PDB entry 7MSM | electron microscopy, 2.79 A resolution | chains A and N of the 55 polymer chains in the assembly

# Chain A
Molecule: 23S rRNA
From: Mycobacterium tuberculosis (strain ATCC 25618 / H37Rv)
Sequence (3138 nucleotides; row label = number of the first residue in the row):
     1 UUGUAAGUGU CUAAGGGCGC AUGGUGGAUG CCUUGGCAUC GAGAGCCGAU GAAGGACGUG
    61 GGAGGCUGCG AUAUGCCUCG GGGAGCUGUC AACCGAGCGU GGAUCCGAGG AUUUCCGAAU
   121 GGGGAAACCC AGCACGAGUG AUGUCGUGCU ACCCGCAUCU GAAUAUAUAG GGUGCGGGAG
   181 GGAACGCGGG GAAGUGAAAC AUCUCAGUAC CCGUAGGAGG AGAAAACAAU UGUGAUUCCG
   241 CAAGUAGUGG CGAGCGAACG CGGAACAGGC UAAACCGCAC GCAUGGGUAA CCGGGUAGGG
   301 GUUGUGUGUG CGGGGUUGUG GGAGGAUAUG UCUCAGCGCU ACCCGGCUGA GAGGCAGUCA
   361 GAAAGUGUCG UGGUUAGCGG AAGUGGCCUG GGAUGGUCUG CCGUAGACGG UGAGAGCCCG
   421 GUACGCGAAA ACCCGGCACC UGCCUAGUAU CAAUUCCCGA GUAGCAGCGG GCCCGUGGAA
   481 UCCGCUGUGA AUCCGCCGGG ACCACCCGGU AAGCCUAAAU ACUCCUCGAU GACCGAUAGC
   541 GGAUUAGUAC CGUGAGGGAA UGGUGAAAAG UACCCCGGGA GGGGAGUGAA AGAGUACCUG
   601 AAACCGUGUG CCUACAAUCC GUCAGAGCCU CCUUUUCCUC UCCGGAGGAG GGUGGUGAUG
   661 GCGUGCCUUU UGAAGAAUGA GCCUGCGAGU CAGGGACAUG UCGCAAGGUU AACCCGUGUG
   721 GGGUAGCCGC AGCGAAAGCG AGUCUGAAUA GGGCGACCCA CACGCGCAUA CGCGCGUGUG
   781 AAUAGUGGCG UGUUCUGGAC CCGAAGCGGA GUGAUCUACC CAUGGCCAGG GUGAAGCGCG
   841 GGUAAGACCG CGUGGAGGCC CGAACCCACU UAGGUUGAAG ACUGAGGGGA UGAGCUGUGG
   901 GUAGGGGUGA AAGGCCAAUC AAACUCCGUG AUAGCUGGUU CUCCCCGAAA UGCAUUUAGG
   961 UGCAGCGUUG CGUGGUUCAC CGCGGAGGUA GAGCUACUGG AUGGCCGAUG GGCCCUACUA
  1021 GGUUACUGAC GUCAGCCAAA CUCCGAAUGC CGUGGUGUAA AGCGUGGCAG UGAGACGGCG
  1081 GGGGAUAAGC UCCGUACGUC GAAAGGGAAA CAGCCCAGAU CGCCGGCUAA GGCCCCCAAG
  1141 CGUGUGCUAA GUGGGAAAGG AUGUGCAGUC GCAAAGACAA CCAGGAGGUU GGCUUAGAAG
  1201 CAGCCACCCU UGAAAGAGUG CGUAAUAGCU CACUGGUCAA GUGAUUGUGC GCCGAUAAUG
  1261 UAGCGGGGCU CAAGCACACC GCCGAAGCCG CGGCACAUCC ACCUUGUGGU GGGUGUGGGU
  1321 AGGGGAGCGU CCCUCAUUCA GCGAAGCCAC CGGGUGACCG GUGGUGGAGG GUGGGGGAGU
  1381 GAGAAUGCAG GCAUGAGUAG CGACAAGGCA AGUGAGAACC UUGCCCGCCG AAAGACCAAG
  1441 GGUUCCUGGG CCAGGCCAGU CCGCCCAGGG UGAGUCGGGA CCUAAGGCGA GGCCGACAGG
  1501 CGUAGUCGAU GGACAACGGG UUGAUAUUCC CGUACCCGUG UGUGGGCGCC CGUGACGAAU
  1561 CAGCGGUACU AACCACCCAA AACCGGAUCG AUCACUCCCC UUCGGGGGUG UGGAGUUCUG
  1621 GGGCUGCGUG GGAACUUCGC UGGUAGUAGU CAAGCGAAGG GGUGACGCAG GAAGGUAGCC
  1681 GUACCAGUCA GUGGUAACAC UGGGGCAAGC CGGUAGGGAG AGCGAUAGGC AAAUCCGUCG
  1741 CUCACUAAUC CUGAGAGGUG ACGCAUAGCC GGUUGAGGCG AAUUCGGUGA UCCUCUGCUG
  1801 CCAAGAAAAG CCUCUAGCGA GCACACACAC GGCCCGUACC CCAAACCGAC ACAGGUGGUC
  1861 AGGUAGAGCA UACCAAGGCG UACGAGAUAA CUAUGGUUAA GGAACUCGGC AAAAUGCCCC
  1921 CGUAACUUCG GGAGAAGGGG GACCGGAAUA UCGUGAACAC CCUUGCGGUG GGAGCGGGAU
  1981 CCGGUCGCAG AAACCAGUGA GGAGCGACUG UUUACUAAAA ACACAGGUCC GUGCGAAGUC
  2041 GCAAGACGAU GUAUACGGAC UGACGCCUGC CCGGUGCUGG AAGGUUAAGA GGACCCGUUA
  2101 ACCCGCAAGG GUGAAGCGGA GAAUUUAAGC CCCAGUAAAC GGCGGUGGUA ACUAUAACCA
  2161 UCCUAAGGUA GCGAAAUUCC UUGUCGGGUA AGUUCCGACC UGCACGAAUG GCGUAACGAC
  2221 UUCUCAACUG UCUCAACCAU AGACUCGGCG AAAUUGCACU ACGAGUAAAG AUGCUCGUUA
  2281 CGCGCGGCAG GACGAAAAGA CCCCGGGACC UUCACUACAA CUUGGUAUUG AUGUUCGGUA
  2341 CGGUUUGUGU AGGAUAGGUG GGAGACUGUG AAACCUCGAC GCCAGUUGGG GCGGAGUCGU
  2401 UGUUGAAAUA CCACUCUGAU CGUAUUGGGC AUCUAACCUC GAACCCUGAA UCGGGUUUAG
  2461 GGACAGUGCC UGGCGGGUAG UUUAACUGGG GCGGUUGCCU CCUAAAAUGU AACGGAGGCG
  2521 CCCAAAGGUU CCCUCAACCU GGACGGCAAU CAGGUGGCGA GUGUAAAUGC ACAAGGGAGC
  2581 UUGACUGCGA GACUUACAAG UCAAGCAGGG ACGAAAGUCG GGAUUAGUGA UCCGGCACCC
  2641 CCGAGUGGAA GGGGUGUCGC UCAACGGAUA AAAGGUACCC CGGGGAUAAC AGGCUGAUCU
  2701 UCCCCAAGAG UCCAUAUCGA CGGGAUGGUU UGGCACCUCG AUGUCGGCUC GUCGCAUCCU
  2761 GGGGCUGGAG CAGGUCCCAA GGGUUGGGCU GUUCGCCCAU UAAAGCGGCA CGCGAGCUGG
  2821 GUUUAGAACG UCGUGAGACA GUUCGGUCUC UAUCCGCCGC GCGCGUCAGA AACUUGAGGA
  2881 AACCUGUCCC UAGUACGAGA GGACCGGGAC GGACGAACCU CUGGUGCACC AGUUGUCCCG
  2941 CCAGGGGCAC CGCUGGAUAG CCACGUUCGG UCAGGAUAAC CGCUGAAAGC AUCUAAGCGG
  3001 GAAACCUUCU CCAAGAUCAG GUUUCUCACC CACUUGGUGG GAUAAGGCCC CCCGCAGAAC
  3061 ACGGGUUCAA UAGGUCAGAC CUGGAAGCUC AGUAAUGGGU GUAGGGAACU GGUGCUAACC
  3121 GGCCGAAAAC UUACAACA
Not modelled in the structure: 1-4, 1013-1022, 3133-3138
Modified residues: 5MU (5-methyluridine 5'-monophosphate) at position 2177; OMG (o2'-methylguanosine-5'-monophosphate) at position 2791
Metal / ion sites: Mg2+ site 1: C31, G1370; Mg2+ site 2: C46, G217; Mg2+ site 3 near G60 (its only coordinating residue here); Mg2+ site 4 near U72 (its only coordinating residue here); Mg2+ site 5 near U120 (its only coordinating residue here); Mg2+ site 6: A162, U166; Mg2+ site 7: G194, U2481; Mg2+ site 8: G194, U195; Mg2+ site 9: A199, C200; Mg2+ site 10 near G220 (its only coordinating residue here); Mg2+ site 11 near C251 (its only coordinating residue here); Mg2+ site 12: G379, G421; 154 more Mg2+ sites not listed
Small-molecule neighbours: N-formylmethionine (FME): G2299, A2300, C2301, A2689, U2823

# Chain N
Protein: 50S ribosomal protein L17
From: Mycobacterium tuberculosis (strain ATCC 25618 / H37Rv)
Reference sequence: P9WHD3 (RL17_MYCTU); residue numbers follow UniProt; this construct covers 1-180
Sequence (180 residues; each row starts with the number of its first residue):
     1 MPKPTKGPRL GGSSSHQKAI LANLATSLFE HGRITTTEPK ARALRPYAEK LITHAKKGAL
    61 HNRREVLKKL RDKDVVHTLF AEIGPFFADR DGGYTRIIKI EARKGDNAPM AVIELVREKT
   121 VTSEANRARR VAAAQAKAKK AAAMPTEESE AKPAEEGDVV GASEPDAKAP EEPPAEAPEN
Not modelled in the structure: 1, 118-180

# How chain A and chain N interact
Pairs across the interface (109; chain A residue first):
  A1406(A) - His16(N)  hydrogen bond to the base
  A1406(A) - Ala19(N)  base contact
  G1407(A) - His16(N)  sugar contact
  G1407(A) - Asn23(N)  base contact
  G1408(A) - Leu24(N)  sugar contact
  C1409(A) - Ser27(N)  hydrogen bond to the sugar
  C1409(A) - Ile34(N)  phosphate contact
  C1409(A) - Thr35(N)  phosphate contact
  C1409(A) - Thr36(N)  hydrogen bond to the phosphate
  A1410(A) - His31(N)  sugar contact
  A1410(A) - Ile34(N)  phosphate contact
  A1410(A) - Thr35(N)  hydrogen bond to the phosphate
  G1416(A) - Lys104(N)  hydrogen bond to the sugar
  A1418(A) - Arg103(N)  hydrogen bond to the sugar
  A1418(A) - Lys104(N)  phosphate contact
  A1418(A) - Gly105(N)  base contact
  A1418(A) - Asp106(N)  base contact
  C1425(A) - Asn23(N)  hydrogen bond to the sugar
  C1426(A) - Ala19(N)  sugar contact
  C1426(A) - Asn23(N)  sugar contact
  C1426(A) - Arg71(N)  sugar contact
  G1691(A) - Lys73(N)  phosphate contact
  G1691(A) - Asp74(N)  hydrogen bond to the base
  G1691(A) - His77(N)  stacking on the base
  U1692(A) - Leu60(N)  base contact
  U1692(A) - Arg63(N)  sugar contact
  U1692(A) - Arg64(N)  hydrogen bond to the base
  U1692(A) - Leu67(N)  base contact
  U1692(A) - Lys73(N)  hydrogen bond to the base
  G1693(A) - Leu60(N)  sugar contact
  G1693(A) - Arg64(N)  base contact
  G1884(A) - Asp106(N)  hydrogen bond to the base
  A1885(A) - Asp106(N)  sugar contact
  A1885(A) - Ala108(N)  sugar contact
  G1886(A) - Thr37(N)  phosphate contact
  G1886(A) - Pro39(N)  phosphate contact
  G1886(A) - Lys40(N)  salt bridge to the phosphate
  A1887(A) - Pro8(N)  base contact
  U1888(A) - Lys6(N)  phosphate contact
  U1888(A) - Gly7(N)  sugar contact
  A2239(A) - Arg9(N)  salt bridge to the phosphate
  U2240(A) - Pro8(N)  phosphate contact
  U2240(A) - Arg9(N)  hydrogen bond to the phosphate
  U2240(A) - Gly12(N)  phosphate contact
  C2246(A) - Asn107(N)  hydrogen bond to the sugar
  G2247(A) - Gly105(N)  hydrogen bond to the base
  G2247(A) - Asp106(N)  base contact
  G2247(A) - Asn107(N)  hydrogen bond to the sugar
  C2927(A) - Arg9(N)  sugar contact
  C2927(A) - Ser14(N)  hydrogen bond to the base
  A2928(A) - Pro2(N)  base contact
  A2928(A) - Lys3(N)  base contact
  A2928(A) - Pro4(N)  base contact
  A2928(A) - Thr5(N)  base contact
  A2928(A) - Arg9(N)  salt bridge to the phosphate
  A2928(A) - Ser14(N)  phosphate contact
  A2928(A) - Gln17(N)  base contact
  A2928(A) - Leu21(N)  base contact
  A2928(A) - Tyr47(N)  base contact
  C2939(A) - Lys73(N)  sugar contact
  G2940(A) - Lys73(N)  phosphate contact
  A2943(A) - Arg64(N)  base contact
  G2944(A) - Arg64(N)  hydrogen bond to the sugar
  G2945(A) - Leu67(N)  sugar contact
  G2945(A) - Lys68(N)  sugar contact
  G2946(A) - Lys68(N)  sugar contact
  G2946(A) - Arg71(N)  sugar contact
  G2947(A) - Lys18(N)  salt bridge to the phosphate
  C2948(A) - Ser15(N)  phosphate contact
  C2948(A) - Lys18(N)  salt bridge to the phosphate
  C3051(A) - Lys99(N)  hydrogen bond to the phosphate
  C3052(A) - Arg42(N)  salt bridge to the phosphate
  C3052(A) - Lys99(N)  salt bridge to the phosphate
  C3053(A) - Arg42(N)  salt bridge to the phosphate
  C3055(A) - Lys6(N)  salt bridge to the phosphate
  G3057(A) - Lys6(N)  base contact
  G3073(A) - Pro46(N)  phosphate contact
  G3073(A) - Gly93(N)  base contact
  G3074(A) - Pro46(N)  phosphate contact
  G3074(A) - Glu49(N)  hydrogen bond to the sugar
  G3074(A) - Lys50(N)  salt bridge to the phosphate
  G3074(A) - Asp91(N)  hydrogen bond to the base
  G3074(A) - Gly92(N)  sugar contact
  G3074(A) - Gly93(N)  hydrogen bond to the sugar
  G3074(A) - Tyr94(N)  sugar contact
  U3075(A) - Glu49(N)  phosphate contact
  U3075(A) - Lys50(N)  salt bridge to the phosphate
  U3075(A) - Thr53(N)  hydrogen bond to the phosphate
  C3076(A) - Lys57(N)  salt bridge to the phosphate
  A3085(A) - His61(N)  base contact
  A3086(A) - Arg64(N)  hydrogen bond to the sugar
  G3087(A) - Arg64(N)  salt bridge to the phosphate
  G3104(A) - His61(N)  hydrogen bond to the sugar
  G3105(A) - His61(N)  salt bridge to the phosphate
  G3105(A) - Glu65(N)  phosphate contact
  A3107(A) - Pro2(N)  phosphate contact
  A3107(A) - Lys3(N)  sugar contact
  A3107(A) - Lys50(N)  phosphate contact
  A3108(A) - Lys3(N)  sugar contact
  A3108(A) - Pro4(N)  base contact
  C3115(A) - Arg90(N)  hydrogen bond to the phosphate
  C3115(A) - Asp91(N)  base contact
  C3115(A) - Gly92(N)  hydrogen bond to the sugar
  C3115(A) - Gly93(N)  base contact
  U3116(A) - Arg45(N)  hydrogen bond to the base
  U3116(A) - Gly93(N)  sugar contact
  U3116(A) - Thr95(N)  hydrogen bond to the sugar
  U3116(A) - Arg96(N)  sugar contact
  A3117(A) - Arg96(N)  salt bridge to the phosphate
Interface residues without a listed pair, chain A (57 interface residues in all): C1419, G1427, A1690, A2241, G3054, A3072, G3106
Interface residues without a listed pair, chain N (68 interface residues in all): Leu10, Ser13, Ile20, Arg33, Ala43, His54, Ile97, Pro109, Val116

# Summary
The interface between chain A and chain N involves 57 residues on one side and 68 on the other, with 28
hydrogen bonds, 15 salt bridges and 1 aromatic stacking contact. Polar pairs include A1406(A)-His16(N),
G1691(A)-Asp74(N) and U1692(A)-Arg64(N). Bound to chain A: N-formylmethionine.
Here chain A is 23S rRNA and chain N is 50S ribosomal protein L17, both from Mycobacterium tuberculosis
(strain ATCC 25618 / H37Rv). Entry 7MSM (Mtb 70SIC in complex with MtbEttA at Trans_R0 state) was determined
by electron microscopy (same publication as 7MSC, 7MSH, 7MSZ, 7MT2, 7MT3 and 7MT7).
